Entry 9IZ2 (electron microscopy, 2.79 A resolution); this record covers chains A and B of the 3 polymer chains in the assembly.

== Chain A (and B) ==
Molecule: CTP synthase
Source organism: Drosophila melanogaster
Notes: EC 6.3.4.2; chain B of this document is another copy of the same molecule, construct and numbering; everything in this record applies to it too
Reference sequence: Q9VUL1 (PYRG_DROME); residue numbers follow UniProt; this construct covers 1-556
Amino-acid sequence (556 residues; numbered 1 to 556; the number before each row is that of its first residue):
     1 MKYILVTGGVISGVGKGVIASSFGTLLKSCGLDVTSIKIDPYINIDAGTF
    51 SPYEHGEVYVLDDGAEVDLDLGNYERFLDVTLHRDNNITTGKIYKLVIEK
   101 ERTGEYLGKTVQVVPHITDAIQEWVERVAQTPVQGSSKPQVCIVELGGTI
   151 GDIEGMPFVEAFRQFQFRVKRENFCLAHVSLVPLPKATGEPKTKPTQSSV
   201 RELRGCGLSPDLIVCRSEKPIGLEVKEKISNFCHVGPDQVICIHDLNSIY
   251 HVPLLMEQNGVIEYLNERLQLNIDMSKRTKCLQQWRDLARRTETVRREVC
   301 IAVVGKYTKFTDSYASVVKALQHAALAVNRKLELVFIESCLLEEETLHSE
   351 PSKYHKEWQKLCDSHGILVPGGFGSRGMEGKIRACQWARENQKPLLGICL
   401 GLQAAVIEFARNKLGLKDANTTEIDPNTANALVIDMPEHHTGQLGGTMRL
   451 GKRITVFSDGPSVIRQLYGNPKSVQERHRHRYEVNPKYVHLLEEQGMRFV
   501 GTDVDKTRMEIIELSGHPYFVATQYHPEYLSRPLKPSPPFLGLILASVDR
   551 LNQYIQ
Covalent attachments: 6-diazenyl-5-oxo-L-norleucine (DON) linked to C399
Ion coordination: Mg2+: D70, E145 (together with 2'-deoxyadenosine-5'-diphosphate, 5ZL)
Residues lining bound ligands:
  - 5ZL ([[(2R,3S,4R,5R)-3,4-bis(oxidanyl)-5-(2-oxidanyl-4-phosphonooxy-pyrimidin-1-yl)oxolan-2-yl]methoxy-oxidanyl-phosphoryl] phosphono hydrogen phosphate): S12, K16, K38, D40, P41, Y42, H55, D68, D70, E145, G147, G148, D152, E154
  - 2'-deoxyadenosine-5'-diphosphate (DAT): S12, G13, V14, G15, K16, G17, V18, L69, D70, N73, E145, R216, I243, H244, D245, L246, V252, D312
  - 2'-deoxyguanosine-5'-triphosphate (DGT): G48, T49, F50, S51, P52, K306, Y307, F373, G374, R376, L444, M448, R479, R481
  - 6-diazenyl-5-oxo-L-norleucine (DON): G371, G372, F373, I398, L400, Q403, E423, R479, H480, R481, Y482, H526
UniProt features mapped onto this chain:
  - active site (For GATase activity): C399, H526, E528

== How chain A and chain B interact ==
Contacting residue pairs - 13 pairs, chain A then chain B:
  V10(A) - K194(B)
  V10(A) - P195(B)
  I11(A) - K192(B)
  S12(A) - K192(B)
  G13(A) - T188(B)  hydrogen bond (backbone-side chain)
  G13(A) - K192(B)
  T149(A) - K194(B)
  K186(A) - E218(B)  salt bridge
  K186(A) - D245(B)
  S198(A) - E202(B)
  D245(A) - A187(B)
  K309(A) - E224(B)  salt bridge
  F310(A) - T188(B)
Other interface residues (no listed pair), chain A (17 interface residues in all): G151, D152, I153, A187, E202, R216, D312
Other interface residues (no listed pair), chain B (13 interface residues in all): G189, E190, R201, R216

== Overview ==
17 residues of chain A and 13 residues of chain B are in contact, with 1 hydrogen bond and 2 salt bridges.
Among the polar pairs are K186(A)-E218(B), K309(A)-E224(B) and G13(A)-T188(B). Chain A binds
2'-deoxyadenosine-5'-diphosphate, 2'-deoxyguanosine-5'-triphosphate and compound 5ZL. Covalently linked
6-diazenyl-5-oxo-L-norleucine: at C399(A).
Both chains are CTP synthase (Drosophila melanogaster). Entry 9IZ2 (Focus refinement dmCTPS bound with dATP
dUTP dGTP and DON) was determined by electron microscopy (same publication as 9IZ1).
